PDB entry 6S1A | X-ray diffraction, 2.11 A resolution | chains A and B

Chain A (and B):
Molecule: Aromatic acid chemoreceptor
Source organism: Pseudomonas putida (strain ATCC 47054 / DSM 6125 / NCIMB 11950 / KT2440)
Notes: chain B of this document is another copy of the same molecule, construct and numbering; everything in this record applies to it too
Reference sequence: Q88JK6 (Q88JK6_PSEPK); residue numbers follow UniProt; this construct covers 1-550
Sequence (550 residues; each row starts with the number of its first residue):
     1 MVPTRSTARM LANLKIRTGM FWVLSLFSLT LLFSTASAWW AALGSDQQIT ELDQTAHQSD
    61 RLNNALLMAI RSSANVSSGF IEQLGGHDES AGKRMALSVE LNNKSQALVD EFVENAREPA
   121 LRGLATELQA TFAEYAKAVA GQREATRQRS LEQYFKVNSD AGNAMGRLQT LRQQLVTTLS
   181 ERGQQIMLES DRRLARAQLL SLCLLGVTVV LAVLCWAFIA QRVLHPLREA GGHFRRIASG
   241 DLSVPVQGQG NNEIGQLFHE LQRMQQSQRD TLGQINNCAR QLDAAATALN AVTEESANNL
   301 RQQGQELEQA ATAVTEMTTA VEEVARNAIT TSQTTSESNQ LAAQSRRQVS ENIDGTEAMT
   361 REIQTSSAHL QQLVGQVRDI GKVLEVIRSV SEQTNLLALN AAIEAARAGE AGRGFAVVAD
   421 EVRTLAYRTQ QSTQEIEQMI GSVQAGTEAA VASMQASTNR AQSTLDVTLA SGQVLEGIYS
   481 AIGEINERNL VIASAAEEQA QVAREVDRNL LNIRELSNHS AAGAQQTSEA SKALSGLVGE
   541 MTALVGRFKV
Unresolved in the structure: 1-48, 189-550 (chain B: 1-48, 187-550)

How chain A and chain B interact:
Pairs across the interface - 62 pairs, chain A then chain B:
  Ile49(A) - Gln184(B)
  Asp53(A) - Gln184(B)
  Ala56(A) - Ser180(B)
  Asp60(A) - Arg172(B)  salt bridge
  Asp60(A) - Gln173(B)  hydrogen bond
  Asp60(A) - Val176(B)
  Asn63(A) - Asn63(B)
  Asn63(A) - Arg172(B)
  Asn64(A) - Gln169(B)
  Asn64(A) - Arg172(B)
  Asn64(A) - Gln173(B)  hydrogen bond
  Leu67(A) - Leu66(B)
  Leu67(A) - Leu67(B)
  Leu67(A) - Ile70(B)  hydrophobic
  Leu67(A) - Gln169(B)
  Leu67(A) - Arg172(B)
  Met68(A) - Gln169(B)
  Ile70(A) - Leu67(B)  hydrophobic
  Ile70(A) - Ile70(B)  hydrophobic
  Ile70(A) - Arg71(B)
  Arg71(A) - Ile70(B)
  Arg71(A) - Met165(B)
  Arg71(A) - Gly166(B)
  Arg71(A) - Gln169(B)  hydrogen bond
  Ala74(A) - Ala74(B)  hydrophobic
  Ser77(A) - Ser77(B)
  Ser77(A) - Ser78(B)
  Ser77(A) - Ile81(B)
  Ser78(A) - Ser77(B)
  Ser78(A) - Tyr154(B)
  Ser78(A) - Asn158(B)  hydrogen bond
  Phe80(A) - Ile81(B)  hydrophobic
  Ile81(A) - Ser77(B)
  Ile81(A) - Phe80(B)  hydrophobic
  Ile81(A) - Ile81(B)  hydrophobic
  Ile81(A) - Leu151(B)  hydrophobic
  Ile81(A) - Tyr154(B)
  Ile81(A) - Phe155(B)
  Glu82(A) - Phe155(B)
  Glu82(A) - Asn158(B)
  Leu84(A) - Leu84(B)  hydrophobic
  His87(A) - Phe155(B)
  Arg94(A) - Asn158(B)
  Arg94(A) - Ser159(B)  hydrogen bond
  Leu151(A) - Ile81(B)  hydrophobic
  Leu151(A) - Leu84(B)
  Leu151(A) - Gly85(B)
  Glu152(A) - Gly85(B)
  Glu152(A) - His87(B)  salt bridge
  Tyr154(A) - Ile81(B)  hydrophobic
  Phe155(A) - Ile81(B)
  Phe155(A) - Glu82(B)
  Phe155(A) - Gly85(B)
  Phe155(A) - His87(B)
  Asn158(A) - Ser78(B)  hydrogen bond
  Asn158(A) - Arg94(B)  hydrogen bond
  Gln169(A) - Arg71(B)  hydrogen bond
  Arg172(A) - Asn63(B)
  Arg172(A) - Leu67(B)
  Met187(A) - Leu52(B)  hydrophobic
  Met187(A) - Gly183(B)
  Met187(A) - Gln184(B)
Interface residues without a listed pair, chain A (31 interface residues in all): Leu52, Leu66, Gly85, Gln184
Interface residues without a listed pair, chain B (32 interface residues in all): Gly162, Thr177

In short:
31 residues of chain A and 32 residues of chain B are in contact, with 8 hydrogen bonds and 2 salt bridges.
Polar pairs include Asp60(A)-Arg172(B), Glu152(A)-His87(B) and Asp60(A)-Gln173(B).
Both chains are Aromatic acid chemoreceptor (Pseudomonas putida (strain ATCC 47054 / DSM 6125 / NCIMB 11950 /
KT2440)). Entry 6S1A (Ligand binding domain of the P. putida receptor PcaY_PP) was determined by X-ray
diffraction together with 6S18, 6S33, 6S37 and 6S38 from the same study.
